8Z85 - chains B and C of the 5 polymer chains in the assembly; structure by electron microscopy, 2.30 A resolution.

== Chain B ==
Protein: RNA-directed RNA polymerase catalytic subunit
Organism: Thogoto virus (isolate SiAr 126)
Notes: EC 2.7.7.48
Reference sequence: O41353 (RDRP_THOGV); residue numbers follow UniProt; this construct covers 1-710
Sequence (710 residues; row label = number of the first residue in the row):
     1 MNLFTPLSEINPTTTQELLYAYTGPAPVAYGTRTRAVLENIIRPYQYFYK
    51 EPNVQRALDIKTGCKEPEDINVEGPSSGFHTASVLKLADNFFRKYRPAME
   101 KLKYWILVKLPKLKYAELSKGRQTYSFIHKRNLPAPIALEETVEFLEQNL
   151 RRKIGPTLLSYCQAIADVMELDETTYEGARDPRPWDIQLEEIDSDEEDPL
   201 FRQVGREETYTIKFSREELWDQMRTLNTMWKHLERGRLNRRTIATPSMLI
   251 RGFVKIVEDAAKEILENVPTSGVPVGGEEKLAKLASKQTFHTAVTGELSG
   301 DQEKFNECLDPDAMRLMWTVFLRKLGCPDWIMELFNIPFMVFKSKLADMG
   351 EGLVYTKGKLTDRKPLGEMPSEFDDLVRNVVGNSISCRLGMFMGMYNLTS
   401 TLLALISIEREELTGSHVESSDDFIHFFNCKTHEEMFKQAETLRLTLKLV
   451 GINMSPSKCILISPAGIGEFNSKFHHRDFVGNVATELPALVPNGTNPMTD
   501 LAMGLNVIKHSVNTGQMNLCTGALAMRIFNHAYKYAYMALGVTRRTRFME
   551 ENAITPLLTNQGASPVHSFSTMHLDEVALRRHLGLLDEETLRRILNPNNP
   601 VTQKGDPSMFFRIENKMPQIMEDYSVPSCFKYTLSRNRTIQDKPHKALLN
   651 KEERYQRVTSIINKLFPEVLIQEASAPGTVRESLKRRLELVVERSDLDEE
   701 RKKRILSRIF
Disordered / not traced: 179-208, 604-619, 637-710
Sequence notes: conflict L7 (Arg in O41353), W230 (Cys in O41353)
Reported in the primary citation:
  - binding site for the 18-nt RNA strand: R35

== Chain C ==
Protein: Polymerase basic protein 2
Organism: Thogoto virus (isolate SiAr 126)
Reference sequence: Q9YNA4 (PB2_THOGV); residue numbers follow UniProt; this construct covers 1-769
Sequence (827 residues; each row starts with the number of its first residue):
     1 MDREEPAESECTLRALVEEYNGACKEAPKEMSKQFTDYNTFKRYTTSKKD
    51 HAPQMRLVYSVRKPWPISMTPSKEIPLVFNGTKLKDTILDLGESKRTRAN
   101 IVVPDYWSKYGSQTSLEVVNAILYAEDLKVQRFFSTEWGEIRYGRMLPFR
   151 KPVQACPTIEEVNPASIPHTLLQVFCPQYTTLDSKRKAHMGAVEKLKRVM
   201 EPICKVQTQESAVHIARSLIDSNKKWLPTVVDHTPRTAEMAHFLCSKYHY
   251 VHTNTQDLSDTRSIDNLCGELVKRSLKCRCPKETLVANLDKITIQGRPMR
   301 EVLADHDGELPYLGICRVAMGLSTHHTMKIRSTKFSILNSDHPRIEVKKV
   351 FSLSPDVQVTIPYRRFKGKAKVYFQNDQIQGYFSCTDRQIDEIKISAPKN
   401 APLLEPLLDICYYGSFIEPGFEQTFGFYPAGKREFVDSFFMHHSKDHKAF
   451 LIHMGLDKDLSLPLSPELNWKEPALSKVCRVTELDSTVQPYTSATREFVL
   501 GETLNVYTQHENGLELLICPTEIRSTRGPLPPGTNLSGSEFIDIYQDPFS
   551 RAKSLLKSTILHAERCKEFVGNMLEEYQDPAETTVQSLVPINTWGKSAKR
   601 KLQEEITSDPDWHQCPRKRAKMSYLAIIAGSIQDRDKKQTNVPRAFMLRG
   651 SQIEYDMKATRGLVVDTTNRIIVGGETVLREGKGGPEGYVQTGVFEEQPR
   701 CYLVDTPDHGLSMGLSRFCVHSQGRYFQYEKKISIWEETDNIKATIDSQR
   751 DLKRRRDIEEMVSKRARIVLEVLFQGPGHHHHHHHHSADYKDDDDKGGWS
   801 HPQFEKGGGSGGGGSGGSAWSHPQFEK
Disordered / not traced: 1-51, 87-96, 137-827
Sequence notes: expression tag (770-827)
Swiss-Prot annotation at these positions:
  - motif: K753 to R756 (Nuclear localization signal)
Reported in the primary citation:
  - mutagenesis - F134A/W138A, Q295A/D547A/I653A, D547A/F549A: decreased catalytic activity

== How chain B and chain C interact ==
Pairs across the interface (97):
  A489(B) - Q54(C)
  V491(B) - Q54(C)
  P492(B) - Q54(C)
  P492(B) - L57(C)  hydrophobic
  N493(B) - P53(C)
  N493(B) - Q54(C)  hydrogen bond (backbone-backbone)
  G494(B) - L57(C)
  D500(B) - L57(C)
  Y535(B) - R62(C)  hydrogen bond (backbone-side chain)
  A536(B) - L57(C)  hydrophobic
  A536(B) - V58(C)  hydrophobic
  A536(B) - V61(C)
  A536(B) - R62(C)  hydrogen bond (backbone-side chain)
  Y537(B) - L57(C)
  Y537(B) - V61(C)  hydrophobic
  M538(B) - V61(C)  hydrophobic
  M538(B) - R62(C)
  R544(B) - R62(C)  hydrogen bond (side chain-backbone)
  R545(B) - I101(C)
  R545(B) - D105(C)  salt bridge
  F548(B) - F79(C)  hydrophobic
  F548(B) - T82(C)
  F548(B) - V102(C)  hydrophobic
  M549(B) - D105(C)
  E551(B) - N80(C)  hydrogen bond
  N552(B) - F79(C)
  N552(B) - N80(C)  hydrogen bond
  N552(B) - K109(C)  hydrogen bond (backbone-side chain)
  N552(B) - Y110(C)
  A553(B) - K109(C)  hydrogen bond (backbone-side chain)
  I554(B) - D105(C)
  I554(B) - K109(C)
  Q561(B) - D105(C)  hydrogen bond
  S570(B) - F133(C)
  T571(B) - F133(C)
  L574(B) - K129(C)
  L574(B) - V130(C)  hydrophobic
  D575(B) - E126(C)
  V577(B) - L123(C)  hydrophobic
  A578(B) - L123(C)  hydrophobic
  A578(B) - E126(C)
  A578(B) - V130(C)  hydrophobic
  R581(B) - N120(C)  hydrogen bond
  H582(B) - V130(C)
  H582(B) - F134(C)
  L583(B) - F134(C)  hydrophobic
  E588(B) - L116(C)
  E589(B) - Q113(C)  hydrogen bond
  T590(B) - S108(C)
  L591(B) - V119(C)  hydrophobic
  R592(B) - Q113(C)  hydrogen bond
  R592(B) - T114(C)  hydrogen bond (side chain-backbone)
  R592(B) - S115(C)
  R592(B) - L116(C)
  R592(B) - V119(C)
  R593(B) - W107(C)  hydrogen bond (backbone-side chain)
  R593(B) - S108(C)  hydrogen bond (side chain-backbone)
  R593(B) - K109(C)  hydrogen bond (side chain-backbone)
  R593(B) - G111(C)
  R593(B) - Q113(C)
  I594(B) - S108(C)
  L595(B) - V119(C)  hydrophobic
  L595(B) - I122(C)
  L595(B) - L123(C)  hydrophobic
  N596(B) - S112(C)  hydrogen bond (side chain-backbone)
  N596(B) - Q113(C)
  N596(B) - T114(C)
  P597(B) - V118(C)  hydrophobic
  N599(B) - W107(C)
  P600(B) - M69(C)
  P600(B) - T70(C)  hydrogen bond (backbone-backbone)
  P600(B) - S72(C)
  P600(B) - E74(C)
  P600(B) - I75(C)  hydrophobic
  P600(B) - W107(C)
  V601(B) - S68(C)
  V601(B) - V103(C)  hydrophobic
  Q603(B) - T70(C)
  Y624(B) - E126(C)
  V626(B) - E126(C)
  P627(B) - I122(C)
  C629(B) - P104(C)
  C629(B) - W107(C)
  F630(B) - P104(C)  hydrophobic
  Y632(B) - I67(C)  hydrophobic
  Y632(B) - I101(C)
  Y632(B) - P104(C)  hydrophobic
  T633(B) - I67(C)
  T633(B) - S68(C)  hydrogen bond
  L634(B) - P66(C)
  S635(B) - K63(C)
  S635(B) - W65(C)
  S635(B) - P66(C)  hydrogen bond (backbone-backbone)
  S635(B) - I67(C)  hydrogen bond (side chain-backbone)
  S635(B) - S68(C)  hydrogen bond (side chain-backbone)
  S635(B) - R98(C)
  R636(B) - R56(C)
Interface residues without a listed pair, chain B (54 interface residues in all): H573, L579
Interface residues without a listed pair, chain C (50 interface residues in all): S60, Y106, D127, Q131

== In short ==
Chain B and chain C form an interface of 54 and 50 residues respectively; the contacts include 22 hydrogen
bonds and 1 salt bridge. Polar contacts include R545(B)-D105(C), Y535(B)-R62(C) and A536(B)-R62(C). The paper
reports a binding site for the 18-nt RNA strand at R35(B); F134A/W138A, Q295A/D547A/I653A and D547A/F549A of
chain C reduce catalytic activity.
Chain B is RNA-directed RNA polymerase catalytic subunit and chain C is Polymerase basic protein 2, both from
Thogoto virus (isolate SiAr 126); the structure, Cryo-EM structure of Thogoto virus polymerase in
transcription pre-initiation conformation 1, was determined by electron microscopy together with 8Z8J, 8Z8N,
8Z8X, 8Z90, 8Z97, 8Z98 and 3 further entries from the same study.
